PDB entry 8OQQ | X-ray diffraction, 2.59 A resolution | chains A and C of the 4 polymer chains in the assembly

[Chain A]
Protein: 3-hydroxyacyl-CoA dehydrogenase
From: Mycobacterium tuberculosis H37Rv
Notes: EC 1.1.1.35
Reference sequence: O53872 (O53872_MYCTU); numbering as in UniProt (aligned over 1-720)
Sequence (736 residues; row label = number of the first residue in the row; numbers below 1 keep their minus sign (Met-15 is residue -15)):
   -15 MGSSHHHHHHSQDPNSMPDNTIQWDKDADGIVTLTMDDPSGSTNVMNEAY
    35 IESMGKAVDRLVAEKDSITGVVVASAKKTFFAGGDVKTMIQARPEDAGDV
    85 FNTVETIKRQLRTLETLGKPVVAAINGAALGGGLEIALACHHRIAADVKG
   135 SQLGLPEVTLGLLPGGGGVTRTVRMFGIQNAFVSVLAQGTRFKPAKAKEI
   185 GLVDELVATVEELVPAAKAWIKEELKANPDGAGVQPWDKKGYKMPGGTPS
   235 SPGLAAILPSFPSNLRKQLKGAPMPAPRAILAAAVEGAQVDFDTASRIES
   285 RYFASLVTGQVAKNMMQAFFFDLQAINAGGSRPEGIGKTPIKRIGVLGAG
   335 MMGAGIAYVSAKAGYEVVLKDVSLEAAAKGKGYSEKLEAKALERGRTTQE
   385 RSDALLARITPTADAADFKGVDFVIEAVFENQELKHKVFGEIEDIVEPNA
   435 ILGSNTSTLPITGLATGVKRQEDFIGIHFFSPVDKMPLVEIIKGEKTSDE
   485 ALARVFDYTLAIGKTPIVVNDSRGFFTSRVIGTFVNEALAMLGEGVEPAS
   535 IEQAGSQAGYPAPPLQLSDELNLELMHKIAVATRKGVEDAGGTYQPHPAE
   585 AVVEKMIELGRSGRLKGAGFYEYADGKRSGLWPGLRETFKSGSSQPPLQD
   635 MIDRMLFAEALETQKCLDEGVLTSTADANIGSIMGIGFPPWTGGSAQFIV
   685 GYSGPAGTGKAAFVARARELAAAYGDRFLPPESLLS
Not modelled in the structure: -15 to -13, -8 to 1
Construct notes: initiating methionine (-15); expression tag (-14 to 0)
Small-molecule neighbours:
  - 2-fluoranyl-5-sulfo-benzoic acid (VWE), molecule 1: Gly67, Gly68, Leu114, Gly115, Pro140, Glu141, Thr143, Leu144, Arg175, Phe303, Phe304, Gln308
  - 2-fluoranyl-5-sulfo-benzoic acid (VWE), molecule 2: Asn556, Ser596, Leu599, Lys600

[Chain C]
Protein: Putative acyltransferase Rv0859
From: Mycobacterium tuberculosis H37Rv
Notes: EC 2.3.1.-
Reference sequence: O53871 (Y0859_MYCTU); residue numbers follow UniProt; this construct covers 1-403
Sequence (403 residues; each row starts with the number of its first residue):
     1 MSEEAFIYEAIRTPRGKQKNGSLHEVKPLSLVVGLIDELRKRHPDLDENL
    51 ISDVILGCVSPVGDQGGDIARAAVLASGMPVTSGGVQLNRFCASGLEAVN
   101 TAAQKVRSGWDDLVLAGGVESMSRVPMGSDGGAMGLDPATNYDVMFVPQS
   151 IGADLIATIEGFSREDVDAYALRSQQKAAEAWSGGYFAKSVVPVRDQNGL
   201 LILDHDEHMRPDTTKEGLAKLKPAFEGLAALGGFDDVALQKYHWVEKINH
   251 VHTGGNSSGIVDGAALVMIGSAAAGKLQGLTPRARIVATATSGADPVIML
   301 TGPTPATRKVLDRAGLTVDDIDLFELNEAFASVVLKFQKDLNIPDEKLNV
   351 NGGAIAMGHPLGATGAMILGTMVDELERRNARRALITLCIGGGMGVATII
   401 ERV
Not modelled in the structure: 1, 224-228

[Interface between chain A and chain C]
Residue-residue contacts (19; chain A residue first):
  Ala81(A) with Asn198(C); Leu200(C)
  Gly82(A) with Leu200(C)
  Phe85(A) with Leu200(C), hydrophobic
  Gln273(A) with Lys27(C), hydrogen bond; Asp64(C), hydrogen bond; Arg124(C)
  Val274(A) with His24(C); Arg124(C)
  Thr278(A) with Glu25(C)
  Arg281(A) with Glu25(C), salt bridge
  Ile282(A) with Glu25(C)
  Arg285(A) with Glu25(C), salt bridge; Asp196(C), salt bridge; Gln197(C); Asn198(C), hydrogen bond (backbone-side chain)
  Tyr286(A) with Gln197(C)
  Ala288(A) with Asn198(C)
  Ser289(A) with Asn198(C), hydrogen bond (backbone-side chain)
Interface residues without a listed pair, chain A (14 interface residues in all): Glu270, Asp275
Interface residues without a listed pair, chain C (10 interface residues in all): Ile202

[Summary]
14 residues of chain A and 10 residues of chain C are in contact, with 4 hydrogen bonds and 3 salt bridges.
Polar contacts include Arg281(A)-Glu25(C), Arg285(A)-Glu25(C) and Arg285(A)-Asp196(C). Bound to chain A:
2-fluoranyl-5-sulfo-benzoic acid.
Here chain A is 3-hydroxyacyl-CoA dehydrogenase and chain C is Putative acyltransferase Rv0859, both from
Mycobacterium tuberculosis H37Rv. Entry 8OQQ (Structure of Mycobacterium tuberculosis beta-oxidation
trifunctional enzyme in complex with Fragment-M-79) was determined by X-ray diffraction together with 8OPU,
8OPV, 8OPW, 8OPX, 8OPY, 8OQL and 10 further entries from the same study.
